Entry 7P2Z (X-ray diffraction, 1.85 A resolution); this record covers chains AAA and AaA.

[Chain AAA (and AaA)]
Molecule: Lysosomal alpha-glucosidase
Source organism: Homo sapiens
Notes: EC 3.2.1.20; chain AaA of this document is another copy of the same molecule, construct and numbering; everything in this record applies to it too
Reference sequence: P10253 (LYAG_HUMAN); numbering as in UniProt (aligned over 81-952)
Chain sequence (872 residues; numbered 81 to 952; the number before each row is that of its first residue):
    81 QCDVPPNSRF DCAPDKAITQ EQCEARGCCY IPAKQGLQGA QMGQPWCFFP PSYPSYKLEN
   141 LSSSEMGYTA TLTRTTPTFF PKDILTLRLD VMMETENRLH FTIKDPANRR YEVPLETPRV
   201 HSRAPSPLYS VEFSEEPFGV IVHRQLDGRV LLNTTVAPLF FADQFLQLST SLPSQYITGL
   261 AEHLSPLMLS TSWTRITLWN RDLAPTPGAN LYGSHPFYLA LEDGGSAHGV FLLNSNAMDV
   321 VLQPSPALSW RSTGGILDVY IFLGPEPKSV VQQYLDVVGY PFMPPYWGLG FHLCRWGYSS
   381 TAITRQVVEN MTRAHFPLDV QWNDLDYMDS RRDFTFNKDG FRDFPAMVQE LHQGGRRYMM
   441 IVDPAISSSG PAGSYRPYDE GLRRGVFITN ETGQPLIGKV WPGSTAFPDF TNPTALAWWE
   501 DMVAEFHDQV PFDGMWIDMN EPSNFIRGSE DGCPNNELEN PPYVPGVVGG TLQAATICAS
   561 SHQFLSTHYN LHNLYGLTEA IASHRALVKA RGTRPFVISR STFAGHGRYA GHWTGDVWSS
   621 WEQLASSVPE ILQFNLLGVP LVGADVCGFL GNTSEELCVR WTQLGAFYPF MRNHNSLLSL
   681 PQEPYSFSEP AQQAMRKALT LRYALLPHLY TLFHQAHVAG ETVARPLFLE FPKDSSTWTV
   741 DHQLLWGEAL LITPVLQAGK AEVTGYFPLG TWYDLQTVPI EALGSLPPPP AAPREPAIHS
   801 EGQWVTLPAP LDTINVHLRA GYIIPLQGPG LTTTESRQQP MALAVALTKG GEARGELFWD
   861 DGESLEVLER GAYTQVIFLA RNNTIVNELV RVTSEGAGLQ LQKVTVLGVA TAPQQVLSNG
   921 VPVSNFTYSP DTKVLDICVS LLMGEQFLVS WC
Not modelled in the structure: 116-952 (chain AaA: 81-122, 198-203, 786-793)
Differences from the reference sequence: conflict R199 (His in P10253), H223 (Arg in P10253), I780 (Val in P10253)
Modified residues: C938 (S-hydroxycysteine; CSO)
Swiss-Prot annotation at these positions:
  - active site: D518 (Nucleophile), E521
  - binding site (substrate): D404, R600, D616, H674
  - glycosylation (N-linked (GlcNAc...) asparagine): N140, N233, N390, N470, N652, N882, N925
  - natural variant: R89 (R89H: In POMPE; uncertain significance), D91 (D91N: In allele GAA*2), C103 (C103G: In POMPE; C103R: In POMPE), C108 (C108G: In POMPE), C127 (C127F: In POMPE), R190 (R190H: In POMPE), Y191 (Y191C: In POMPE), L208 (L208P: In POMPE), P217 (P217L: In POMPE), G219 (G219R: In POMPE), R224 (R224P: In POMPE; R224Q: In POMPE; R224W: In POMPE), T234 (T234K: In POMPE; T234R: In POMPE), 110 further natural variant entries in UniProt
  - mutagenesis: W516 (W516R: Loss of activity), D518 (D518G/N/E: Loss of activity)
Disulfides: C82-C109, C92-C108
From the paper describing this entry:
  - catalytic residues: D518, D616 (citing earlier work)
  - binding site for the ligand YTW: D404, D443, W481, R600, D616, D645, H674

[Interface between chain AAA and chain AaA]
Contacting residue pairs - 59 pairs, chain AAA then chain AaA:
  Q81(AAA) with P130(AaA); P131(AaA)
  C82(AAA) with F128(AaA)
  V84(AAA) with F128(AaA), hydrophobic
  P86(AAA) with Q124(AaA); W273(AaA)
  N87(AAA) with W273(AaA); Q323(AaA), hydrogen bond (backbone-side chain); P324(AaA); S325(AaA), hydrogen bond (backbone-backbone)
  S88(AAA) with Q323(AaA); S325(AaA)
  R89(AAA) with Q124(AaA); P125(AaA); F128(AaA); W273(AaA); Q323(AaA), hydrogen bond (backbone-side chain)
  F90(AAA) with F128(AaA); F129(AaA), hydrogen bond (backbone-backbone); V236(AaA); A237(AaA), hydrophobic; S249(AaA); Q323(AaA); A327(AaA), hydrophobic; S329(AaA)
  D91(AAA) with P125(AaA); C127(AaA); F129(AaA); R331(AaA)
  C92(AAA) with C127(AaA), hydrogen bond (backbone-backbone); F128(AaA); F129(AaA), hydrophobic; F159(AaA)
  P94(AAA) with F159(AaA); R331(AaA); Y543(AaA)
  D95(AAA) with F159(AaA); F160(AaA)
  I98(AAA) with C127(AaA), hydrophobic
  C103(AAA) with C127(AaA), disulfide
  R106(AAA) with Y133(AaA); F159(AaA)
  G107(AAA) with P130(AaA); Y133(AaA)
  C108(AAA) with C127(AaA), hydrophobic; F128(AaA); F129(AaA), hydrophobic; P130(AaA); Y133(AaA), hydrophobic
  C109(AAA) with W126(AaA); C127(AaA); F128(AaA), hydrogen bond (backbone-backbone); P130(AaA), hydrophobic
  Y110(AAA) with W126(AaA)
  I111(AAA) with W126(AaA), hydrogen bond (backbone-backbone); F128(AaA), hydrophobic
  P112(AAA) with W126(AaA), hydrophobic
  A113(AAA) with Q124(AaA); W126(AaA)
Also at the interface, not in a pair above, chain AAA (23 interface residues in all): A93
Also at the interface, not in a pair above, chain AaA (23 interface residues in all): S132
Cross-chain cystine bridges: C103(AAA)-C127(AaA)

[Summary]
Chain AAA and chain AaA each contribute 23 residues to their interface, with 1 disulfide bond and 7 hydrogen
bonds. Among the polar pairs are N87(AAA)-Q323(AaA), R89(AAA)-Q323(AaA) and N87(AAA)-S325(AaA). From the
paper: catalytic residues D518(AAA) and D616(AAA); a binding site for the ligand YTW at D404(AAA), D443(AAA)
and W481(AAA) among others.
Both chains are Lysosomal alpha-glucosidase (Homo sapiens). Entry 7P2Z (Crystal structure of human lysosomal
acid-alpha-glucosidase, GAA, in complex with cyclosulfamidate 4) was determined by X-ray diffraction,
deposited together with 7P4C, 7P4D and 7P32.
